6MZB - chains B and A of the 4 polymer chains in the assembly; structure by electron microscopy, 3.40 A resolution.

# Chain B
Name: Rod cGMP-specific 3', 5'-cyclic phosphodiesterase subunit beta
Organism: Bos taurus
Notes: EC 3.1.4.35
Reference sequence: P23439 (PDE6B_BOVIN); residue numbers follow UniProt; this construct covers 1-853
Chain sequence (853 residues; row label = number of the first residue in the row):
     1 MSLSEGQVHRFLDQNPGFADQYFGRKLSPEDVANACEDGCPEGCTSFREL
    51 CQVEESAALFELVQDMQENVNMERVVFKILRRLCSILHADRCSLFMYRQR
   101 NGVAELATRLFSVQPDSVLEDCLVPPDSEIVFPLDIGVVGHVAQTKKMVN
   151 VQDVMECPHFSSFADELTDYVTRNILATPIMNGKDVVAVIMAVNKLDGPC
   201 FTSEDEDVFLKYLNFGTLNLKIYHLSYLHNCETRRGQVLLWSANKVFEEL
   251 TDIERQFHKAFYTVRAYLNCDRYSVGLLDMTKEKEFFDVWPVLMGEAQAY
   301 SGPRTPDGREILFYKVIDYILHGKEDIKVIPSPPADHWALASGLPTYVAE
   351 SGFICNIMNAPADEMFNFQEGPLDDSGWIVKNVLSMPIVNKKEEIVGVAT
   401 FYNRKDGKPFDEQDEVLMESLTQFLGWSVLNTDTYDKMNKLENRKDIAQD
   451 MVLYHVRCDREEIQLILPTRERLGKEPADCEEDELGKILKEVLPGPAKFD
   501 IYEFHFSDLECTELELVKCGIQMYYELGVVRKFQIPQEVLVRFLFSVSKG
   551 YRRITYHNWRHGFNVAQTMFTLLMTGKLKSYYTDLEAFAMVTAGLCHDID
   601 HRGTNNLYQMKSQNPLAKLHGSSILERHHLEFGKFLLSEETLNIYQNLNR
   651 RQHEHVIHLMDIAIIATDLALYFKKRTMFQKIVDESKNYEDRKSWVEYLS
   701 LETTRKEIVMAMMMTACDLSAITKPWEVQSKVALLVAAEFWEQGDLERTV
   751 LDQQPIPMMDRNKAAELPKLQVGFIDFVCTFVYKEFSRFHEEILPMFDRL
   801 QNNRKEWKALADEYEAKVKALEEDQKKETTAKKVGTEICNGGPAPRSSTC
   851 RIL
Unresolved in the structure: 1-17, 825-853
Curated features (UniProtKB/Swiss-Prot):
  - active site: His-557 (Proton donor)
  - binding site (a divalent metal cation): His-561, His-597, Asp-598, Asp-718
  - modified residue: Ser-2 (N-acetylserine), Cys-850 (Cysteine methyl ester)
  - lipidation: Cys-850 (S-geranylgeranyl cysteine)
Disulfide bonds: Cys-84/Cys-92
Bound ions: Zn2+: His-561, His-597
Ligand contacts: guanosine-3',5'-monophosphate (35G): Arg-91, Cys-92, Ser-93, Phe-95, Phe-111, Ser-112, Phe-132, Ile-136, Gly-137, Val-138, Val-139, Phe-160, Ser-161, Ala-164, Thr-168, Tyr-170, Ile-175, Met-191, Val-193

# Chain A
Name: Rod cGMP-specific 3', 5'-cyclic phosphodiesterase subunit alpha
Organism: Bos taurus
Notes: EC 3.1.4.35
Reference sequence: P11541 (PDE6A_BOVIN); residues 1-859 here = UniProt positions 1-859
Chain sequence (859 residues; row label = number of the first residue in the row):
     1 MGEVTAEEVEKFLDSNVSFAKQYYNLRYRAKVISDLLGPREAAVDFSNYH
    51 ALNSVEESEIIFDLLRDFQDNLQAEKCVFNVMKKLCFLLQADRMSLFMYR
   101 ARNGIAELATRLFNVHKDAVLEECLVAPDSEIVFPLDMGVVGHVALSKKI
   151 VNVPNTEEDEHFCDFVDTLTEYQTKNILASPIMNGKDVVAIIMVVNKVDG
   201 PHFTENDEEILLKYLNFANLIMKVFHLSYLHNCETRRGQILLWSGSKVFE
   251 ELTDIERQFHKALYTVRAFLNCDRYSVGLLDMTKQKEFFDVWPVLMGEAP
   301 PYAGPRTPDGREINFYKVIDYILHGKEDIKVIPNPPPDHWALVSGLPTYV
   351 AQNGLICNIMNAPSEDFFAFQKEPLDESGWMIKNVLSMPIVNKKEEIVGV
   401 ATFYNRKDGKPFDEMDETLMESLTQFLGWSVLNPDTYELMNKLENRKDIF
   451 QDMVKYHVKCDNEEIQTILKTREVYGKEPWECEEEELAEILQGELPDADK
   501 YEINKFHFSDLPLTELELVKCGIQMYYELKVVDKFHIPQEALVRFMYSLS
   551 KGYRRITYHNWRHGFNVGQTMFSLLVTGKLKRYFTDLEALAMVTAAFCHD
   601 IDHRGTNNLYQMKSQNPLAKLHGSSILERHHLEFGKTLLRDESLNIFQNL
   651 NRRQHEHAIHMMDIAIIATDLALYFKKRTMFQKIVDQSKTYETQQEWTQY
   701 MMLDQTRKEIVMAMMMTACDLSAITKPWEVQSKVALLVAAEFWEQGDLER
   751 TVLQQNPIPMMDRNKADELPKLQVGFIDFVCTFVYKEFSRFHEEITPMLD
   801 GITNNRKEWKALADEYETKMKGLEEEKQKQQAANQAAAGSQHGGKQPGGG
   851 PASKSCCVQ
Unresolved in the structure: 1-7, 828-859
Curated features (UniProtKB/Swiss-Prot):
  - active site: His-559 (Proton donor)
  - binding site (a divalent metal cation): His-563, His-599, Asp-600, Asp-720
  - modified residue: Gly-2 (N-acetylglycine), Cys-856 (Cysteine methyl ester)
  - lipidation: Cys-856 (S-farnesyl cysteine)
Bound ions: Zn2+: His-563, His-599, Asp-600, Asp-720; Mg2+ near Asp-600 (its only coordinating residue here)
Ligand contacts: guanosine-3',5'-monophosphate (35G): Arg-93, Met-94, Ser-95, Phe-97, Phe-113, Asn-114, Phe-134, Val-140, Val-141, Phe-162, Cys-163, Val-166, Asp-167, Thr-170, Tyr-172, Thr-174, Ile-177, Met-193, Val-195
From the paper describing this entry:
  - binding site for guanosine-3',5'-monophosphate: Ser-95, Phe-113, Asn-114, Phe-134, Val-140, Val-166, Tyr-172, Thr-174, Met-193
  - contacts within the chain: Arg-93/Asn-114
  - conformationally variable residues (loop rearrangement): Thr-606 to Arg-629

# Chain B / chain A interface
Pairs across the interface (173; chain B residue first):
  Phe-18(B) with Tyr-23(A), hydrophobic; Arg-27(A)
  Phe-23(B) with Asp-14(A)
  Leu-27(B) with Tyr-24(A), hydrophobic
  Glu-37(B) with Val-17(A)
  Glu-42(B) with Ser-54(A)
  Gly-43(B) with Val-55(A)
  Phe-47(B) with Tyr-24(A), hydrophobic
  Arg-48(B) with Tyr-24(A); Asp-35(A), salt bridge; Arg-40(A)
  Glu-49(B) with Val-55(A)
  Leu-50(B) with Lys-21(A)
  Cys-51(B) with Tyr-24(A), hydrophobic; Asn-25(A)
  Gln-52(B) with Leu-36(A); Ser-58(A), hydrogen bond; Glu-59(A); Phe-62(A)
  Val-53(B) with Ser-58(A)
  Glu-55(B) with Arg-29(A), salt bridge; Ile-33(A); Phe-62(A)
  Ser-56(B) with Ser-58(A); Phe-62(A)
  Phe-60(B) with Lys-213(A); Phe-217(A), hydrophobic
  Val-63(B) with Leu-65(A), hydrophobic; Leu-220(A), hydrophobic
  Gln-64(B) with Asn-216(A)
  Gln-67(B) with Asn-216(A), hydrogen bond (side chain-backbone); Asn-219(A); Leu-220(A); Lys-223(A), hydrogen bond (backbone-side chain)
  Glu-68(B) with Gly-185(A), hydrogen bond (side chain-backbone); Lys-223(A), salt bridge
  Arg-82(B) with Arg-29(A)
  Ile-86(B) with Arg-29(A); Ile-33(A), hydrophobic
  His-88(B) with Leu-26(A)
  Met-181(B) with Asp-70(A)
  Gly-183(B) with Asp-70(A)
  Glu-204(B) with Arg-27(A); Ala-30(A); Lys-31(A)
  Val-208(B) with Ile-33(A), hydrophobic
  Lys-211(B) with Ser-34(A), hydrogen bond (side chain-backbone)
  Asn-214(B) with Gln-69(A); Asp-70(A)
  Phe-215(B) with Phe-68(A), hydrophobic
  Leu-218(B) with Phe-68(A), hydrophobic; Leu-220(A), hydrophobic; Val-224(A), hydrophobic
  Lys-221(B) with Val-224(A)
  Ile-222(B) with Val-224(A), hydrophobic
  Leu-225(B) with Val-224(A); Leu-227(A), hydrophobic; Ser-228(A)
  Ser-226(B) with Leu-227(A)
  Leu-228(B) with His-231(A)
  His-229(B) with Leu-230(A); His-231(A); Glu-234(A)
  Glu-232(B) with His-231(A), salt bridge; Thr-235(A), hydrogen bond
  Thr-233(B) with Glu-234(A)
  Arg-235(B) with Gln-239(A)
  Leu-240(B) with Trp-429(A)
  Ala-243(B) with Phe-426(A), hydrophobic
  Asn-244(B) with Trp-429(A)
  Phe-247(B) with Lys-393(A); Trp-429(A); Leu-432(A); Asn-433(A)
  Leu-250(B) with Thr-436(A)
  Glu-285(B) with Arg-629(A), salt bridge
  Phe-286(B) with Ile-664(A), hydrophobic; Ile-667(A), hydrophobic; Glu-709(A)
  Phe-287(B) with Leu-673(A), hydrophobic; Lys-677(A), hydrogen bond (backbone-side chain)
  Trp-290(B) with Lys-677(A); Met-680(A), hydrophobic; Glu-709(A), hydrogen bond; Ala-713(A), hydrophobic
  Leu-293(B) with Thr-706(A)
  Met-294(B) with Lys-683(A), hydrogen bond (backbone-side chain); Ile-684(A), hydrophobic; Arg-707(A); Ile-710(A), hydrophobic
  Glu-296(B) with Met-680(A); Lys-683(A), salt bridge
  Lys-391(B) with Ser-246(A), hydrogen bond; Glu-250(A)
  Ser-420(B) with Leu-242(A)
  Trp-427(B) with Leu-242(A); Ser-246(A); Phe-249(A)
  Ser-428(B) with Phe-249(A)
  Leu-430(B) with Glu-251(A)
  Asn-431(B) with Phe-249(A); Leu-432(A); Asn-433(A)
  Thr-434(B) with Leu-252(A); Thr-436(A); Met-440(A)
  Met-438(B) with Thr-436(A); Leu-439(A), hydrophobic; Met-440(A), hydrophobic; Leu-443(A)
  Lys-440(B) with Leu-621(A)
  Leu-441(B) with Leu-443(A), hydrophobic; Lys-447(A)
  Glu-442(B) with Leu-443(A)
  Asn-443(B) with Pro-617(A); Lys-620(A); Leu-621(A)
  Arg-444(B) with Lys-447(A); Leu-621(A); Glu-633(A), salt bridge
  Lys-445(B) with Leu-443(A); Arg-446(A)
  Asp-446(B) with Pro-617(A)
  Ile-447(B) with Arg-604(A); Leu-618(A), hydrophobic; His-630(A)
  Ala-448(B) with Phe-450(A), hydrophobic
  Gln-449(B) with Phe-450(A)
  Met-451(B) with Val-454(A), hydrophobic; Asp-602(A); His-630(A); Phe-634(A), hydrophobic
  Val-452(B) with Phe-450(A); Met-453(A), hydrophobic; Val-454(A)
  Tyr-454(B) with Arg-554(A); Arg-555(A), hydrogen bond (side chain-backbone)
  His-455(B) with Val-458(A); Lys-551(A)
  Val-456(B) with His-457(A)
  Asp-459(B) with Arg-555(A), salt bridge
  Arg-552(B) with Asp-452(A), salt bridge; Tyr-456(A)
  Arg-553(B) with Tyr-456(A), hydrogen bond (backbone-side chain); Asp-461(A), salt bridge
  Asp-600(B) with Met-453(A)
  Arg-602(B) with Asp-452(A), salt bridge
  Pro-615(B) with Asn-445(A)
  Leu-616(B) with Ile-449(A), hydrophobic
  Lys-618(B) with Lys-442(A), hydrogen bond (backbone-side chain); Asn-445(A)
  Leu-619(B) with Lys-442(A), hydrogen bond (backbone-side chain); Asn-445(A); Arg-446(A); Ile-449(A), hydrophobic
  Arg-627(B) with Glu-287(A), salt bridge
  His-628(B) with Ile-449(A); Met-453(A)
  Glu-631(B) with Arg-446(A), salt bridge
  Phe-632(B) with Met-453(A), hydrophobic
  Ile-665(B) with Phe-288(A), hydrophobic
  Leu-671(B) with Phe-289(A), hydrophobic
  Lys-675(B) with Phe-289(A)
  Met-678(B) with Trp-292(A), hydrophobic; Met-296(A), hydrophobic
  Lys-681(B) with Glu-298(A), salt bridge
  Ile-682(B) with Met-296(A), hydrophobic
  Thr-704(B) with Trp-292(A); Leu-295(A)
  Arg-705(B) with Met-296(A)
  Glu-707(B) with Trp-292(A), hydrogen bond
  Ile-708(B) with Met-296(A), hydrophobic
  Ala-711(B) with Trp-292(A), hydrophobic
Other interface residues (no listed pair), chain B (123 interface residues in all): Ala-19, Asp-20, Lys-26, Cys-44, Glu-54, Leu-59, Met-66, Asn-182, Asp-205, Asp-207, Tyr-212, Gly-236, Leu-239, Val-246, Asp-288, Pro-291, Gly-295, Phe-424, Lys-437, Asp-450, Glu-462, Phe-635, Asp-661, Ile-662
Other interface residues (no listed pair), chain A (119 interface residues in all): Lys-11, Ala-20, Val-32, Leu-37, Gly-38, Ile-61, Met-183, Gly-238, Leu-241, Gly-245, Pro-293, Ser-422, Gln-425, Ser-430, Glu-444, Asp-448, Gln-451, Glu-464, Asp-663
The authors on this interface:
  - interface residues, chain A: Leu-280(A)

# Summary
The interface between chain B and chain A involves 123 residues on one side and 119 on the other, with 15
hydrogen bonds and 14 salt bridges. Polar contacts include Arg-48(B)/Asp-35(A), Glu-55(B)/Arg-29(A) and
Glu-68(B)/Lys-223(A). From the paper: a binding site for guanosine-3',5'-monophosphate at Ser-95(A),
Phe-113(A) and Asn-114(A) among others; the interface residue Leu-280(A).
Here chain B is Rod cGMP-specific 3', 5'-cyclic phosphodiesterase subunit beta and chain A is Rod
cGMP-specific 3', 5'-cyclic phosphodiesterase subunit alpha, both from Bos taurus. Entry 6MZB (Cryo-EM
structure of phosphodiesterase 6) was determined by electron microscopy.
